4UX5 - chains B and C of the 4 polymer chains in the assembly; structure by X-ray diffraction, 2.40 A resolution.

== Chain B ==
Name: Transcription factor MBP1
Source organism: Magnaporthe oryzae
Notes: fragment: dna binding domain, residues 1-138
UniProt: G4NA99 (G4NA99_MAGO7); numbering as in UniProt; present here: 1-33, 36-138
Chain sequence (136 residues; each row starts with the number of its first residue; note: 2 numbers in that range are skipped by the numbering (no residue carries them; nothing is unmodelled there)):
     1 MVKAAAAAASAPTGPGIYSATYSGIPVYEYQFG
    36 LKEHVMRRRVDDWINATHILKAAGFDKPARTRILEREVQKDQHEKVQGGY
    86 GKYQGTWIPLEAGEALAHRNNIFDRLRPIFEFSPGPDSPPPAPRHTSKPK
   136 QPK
Unresolved in the structure: 1-13, 129-138
What the authors report for this chain:
  - binding site for the 14-nt DNA strand: Ser23, Lys62, Gln82, Gly84, Tyr85, Gly86, Gln89
  - binding site for the 14-nt DNA strand (chain C): Ser23, Lys56, Lys62, Arg65, Gln82, Gly83, Gly84, Gly86, Gln89, Gly90, Thr91
  - specificity-determining residues: Gln82, Gln89
  - mutagenesis - Q82L (30-fold), Q82N (30-fold): decreased binding to the 14-nt DNA strand (chain C)
  - mutagenesis - Q82E, Q89E, Q89L, Q89N: abolished binding to the 14-nt DNA strand (chain C)

== Chain C ==
Molecule: 14-nt DNA strand
Sequence (14 nucleotides; numbered 1 to 14; the number before each row is that of its first residue):
     1 CAATGACGCGTAAG

== Chain B / chain C interface ==
Contacting residue pairs - 12 pairs, chain B then chain C:
  Thr21(B) - DA12(C)  phosphate contact
  Tyr22(B) - DA12(C)  phosphate contact
  Ser23(B) - DT11(C)  phosphate contact
  Ser23(B) - DA12(C)  hydrogen bond to the phosphate
  Pro63(B) - DA3(C)  phosphate contact
  Arg67(B) - DA3(C)  salt bridge to the phosphate
  Gly84(B) - DG10(C)  hydrogen bond to the base
  Tyr85(B) - DG10(C)  base contact
  Tyr85(B) - DT11(C)  base contact
  Tyr85(B) - DA12(C)  sugar contact
  Gly86(B) - DG10(C)  base contact
  Pro128(B) - DG14(C)  phosphate contact
Also at the interface, not in a pair above, chain B (10 interface residues in all): Gln89
Also at the interface, not in a pair above, chain C (6 interface residues in all): DA2

== Overview ==
10 residues of chain B face 6 of chain C across their interface, with 2 hydrogen bonds and 1 salt bridge.
Among the polar pairs are Gly84(B)-DG10(C), Ser23(B)-DA12(C) and Arg67(B)-DA3(C). The paper reports a binding
site for the 14-nt DNA strand (chain C) at Ser23(B), Lys56(B) and Lys62(B) among others; Q82E, Q89E and Q89L
of chain B, among others, abolish binding to the 14-nt DNA strand (chain C); 6 substitutions were tested in
all.
Chain B is Transcription factor MBP1 (Magnaporthe oryzae) and chain C is a 14-nt DNA strand; the structure,
Structure of DNA complex of PCG2, was determined by X-ray diffraction.
